Entry 2W3Q (X-ray diffraction, 1.34 A resolution); this record covers chain A.

Chain A:
Protein: Carbonic anhydrase 2
Organism: Cryptococcus neoformans
Notes: EC 4.2.1.1
UniProtKB: Q3I4V7 (Q3I4V7_CRYNV); residues 1-239 here = UniProt positions 1-239
Amino-acid sequence (243 residues; row label = number of the first residue in the row; numbers below 1 keep their minus sign (Pro-3 is residue -3)):
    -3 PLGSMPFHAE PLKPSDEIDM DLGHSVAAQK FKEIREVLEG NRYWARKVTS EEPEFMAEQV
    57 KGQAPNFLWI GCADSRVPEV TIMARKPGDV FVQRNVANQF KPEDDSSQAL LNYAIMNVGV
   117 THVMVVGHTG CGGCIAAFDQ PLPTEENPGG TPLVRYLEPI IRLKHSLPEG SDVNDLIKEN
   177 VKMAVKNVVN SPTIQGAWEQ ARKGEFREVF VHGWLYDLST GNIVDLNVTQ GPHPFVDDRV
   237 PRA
Not modelled in the structure: 140-144, 231-239
Metal / ion sites: Zn2+: Cys68, His124, Cys127

Overview:
The Zn2+ site is built by Cys68, His124 and Cys127.
Chain A is Carbonic anhydrase 2 (Cryptococcus neoformans); the structure, Structure and inhibition of the
CO2-sensing carbonic anhydrase Can2 from the pathogenic fungus Cryptococcus neoformans, was determined by
X-ray diffraction together with 2W3N from the same study.
